Entry 1KOG (X-ray diffraction, 3.50 A resolution); this record covers chains I and B of the 4 polymer chains in the assembly.

Chain I:
Molecule: Threonyl-tRNA synthetase mRNA
Notes: engineered mutation(s): U(-49)G, U(-48)G, U(-71)C, A(-15)G, A(-14)C, A(-13)C
Sequence (37 nucleotides; row label = number of the first residue in the row):
    69 GGCGUAUGUG AUCUUUCGUG UGGGUCACCA CUGCGCC

Chain B:
Protein: Threonyl-tRNA synthetase
From: Escherichia coli
Notes: EC 6.1.1.3; fragment: Catalytic and anticodon binding domains (residues 242 to 642)
UniProtKB: P0A8M3 (SYT_ECOLI); numbering as in UniProt (aligned over 242-642)
Chain sequence (401 residues; each row starts with the number of its first residue):
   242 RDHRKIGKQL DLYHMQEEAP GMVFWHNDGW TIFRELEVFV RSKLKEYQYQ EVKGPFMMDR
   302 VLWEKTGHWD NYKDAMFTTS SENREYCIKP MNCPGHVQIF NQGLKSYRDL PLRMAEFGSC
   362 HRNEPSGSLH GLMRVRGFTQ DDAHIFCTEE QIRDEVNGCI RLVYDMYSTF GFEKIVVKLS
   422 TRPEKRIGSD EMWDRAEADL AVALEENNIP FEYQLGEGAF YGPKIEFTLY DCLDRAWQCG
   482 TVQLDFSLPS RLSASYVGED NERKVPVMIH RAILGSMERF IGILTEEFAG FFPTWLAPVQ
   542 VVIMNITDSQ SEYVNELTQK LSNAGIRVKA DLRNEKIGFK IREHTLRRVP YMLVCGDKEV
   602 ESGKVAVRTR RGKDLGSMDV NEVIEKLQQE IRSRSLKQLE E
Swiss-Prot annotation at these positions:
  - binding site (mRNA): Lys246 to Lys249, Asn342 to Arg349, Ile547 to Asp549, Asn575 to Thr586, Val595 to Glu600, Arg609, Asp615
  - binding site (tRNA(Thr)): His309, Arg325, Tyr348, Arg349
  - binding site (tRNA): Tyr313 to Met317, Arg363, Arg375, Tyr462, Gln484, Ile547 to Asp549, Asn575 to Arg583, Arg589, Val595 to Glu600, Arg609
  - binding site (Zn(2+)): Cys334, His385, His511
  - binding site (AMP): Arg363 to Glu365, Val376, Phe379, Gln381, Gln479, Cys480, Ser517, Arg520
  - modified residue: Lys286 (N6-acetyllysine)
  - mutagenesis: Pro296 (P296S: Confers resistance to borrelidin (BN); KM for L-Thr is unchanged, KM for ATP increases to 187 uM, KI for BN increases to 4.5 nM), Thr307 (T307A: KI for BN increases 10-fold, no change in aminoacylation activity), His309 (H309A: 10-fold increase in KM for Thr for activation, 240-fold decrease in aminoacyl transfer. Cells have a long lag phase and reach stationary phase at a lower cell density ...), Cys334 (C334S: Does not complement a deletion strain), His337 (H337A: KI for BN increases 12-fold, no change in aminoacylation activity, supports growth in the presence of BN), Arg363 (R363A: 700-fold decrease in kcat for Thr activation, 1000-fold decrease in kcat of aminoacylation, no change in KM), Gln381 (Q381A: 100-fold increase in KM for Thr for activation), His385 (H385A/N: Does not complement a deletion strain), Lys465 (K465A: 35-fold decrease in kcat for Thr activation, 570-fold decrease in kcat of aminoacylation, no change in KM), Gln479 (Q479A: Wild-type Thr activation and aminoacylation), Leu489 (L489M: Confers resistance to borrelidin (BN); KM for L-thr is unchanged, KM for ATP increases to 163 uM, KI for BN increases to 7.8 nM, supports growth in the presence of BN ...), His511 (H511A/N: Does not complement a deletion strain, has dominant lethal effect in presence of wild-type gene, probably due to repression of the wild-type gene), 1 further mutagenesis entry in UniProt
Metal / ion sites: Zn2+: Cys334, His385, His511 (together with 5'-O-(N-(L-threonyl)-sulfamoyl)adenosine)
Small-molecule neighbours: 5'-O-(N-(L-threonyl)-sulfamoyl)adenosine: Met332, Cys334, Arg363, Glu365, Leu373, Met374, Arg375, Val376, Phe379, Gln381, Asp383, Ala384, His385, Tyr462, Lys465, Gln479, Cys480, Gly481, Thr482, Gln484, His511, Arg512, Ala513, Leu515, Gly516, Ser517, Arg520

Interface between chain I and chain B:
Contacting residue pairs (22; chain I residue first):
  U77(I) - Leu345(B)  sugar contact
  G78(I) - Leu345(B)  sugar contact
  G78(I) - Ser347(B)  phosphate contact
  G78(I) - Val498(B)  sugar contact
  G78(I) - Asn502(B)  hydrogen bond to the base
  A79(I) - Ser347(B)  hydrogen bond to the phosphate
  A79(I) - Tyr348(B)  phosphate contact
  A79(I) - Arg349(B)  salt bridge to the phosphate
  A79(I) - Val498(B)  sugar contact
  A79(I) - Gly499(B)  sugar contact
  A79(I) - Glu500(B)  hydrogen bond to the sugar
  A79(I) - Asn502(B)  hydrogen bond to the sugar
  U80(I) - Tyr348(B)  hydrogen bond to the phosphate
  U80(I) - Arg349(B)  salt bridge to the phosphate
  U80(I) - Glu500(B)  phosphate contact
  C94(I) - Asn502(B)  base contact
  A95(I) - Asn502(B)  hydrogen bond to the sugar
  C96(I) - Arg504(B)  hydrogen bond to the sugar
  A98(I) - Asn342(B)  hydrogen bond to the sugar
  A98(I) - Gly344(B)  hydrogen bond to the sugar
  A98(I) - Leu345(B)  hydrogen bond to the base
  C99(I) - Gly344(B)  sugar contact
Other interface residues (no listed pair), chain B (13 interface residues in all): Gln343, Asp501

Overview:
9 residues of chain I and 13 residues of chain B are in contact, with 10 hydrogen bonds and 2 salt bridges.
Among the polar pairs are G78(I)-Asn502(B), A98(I)-Leu345(B) and A79(I)-Glu500(B). Bound to chain B:
5'-O-(N-(L-threonyl)-sulfamoyl)adenosine.
Chain I is Threonyl-tRNA synthetase mRNA and chain B is Threonyl-tRNA synthetase (Escherichia coli); the
structure, Crystal structure of E. coli threonyl-tRNA synthetase interacting with the essential domain of its
mRNA operator, was determined by X-ray diffraction.
